9CZM - chains A and D of the 8 polymer chains in the assembly; structure by electron microscopy, 2.57 A resolution.

Chain A (and D):
Name: Isoform 5 of Calcium-activated potassium channel subunit alpha-1
Source organism: Homo sapiens
Notes: chain D of this document is another copy of the same molecule, construct and numbering; everything in this record applies to it too
UniProt: Q12791 (KCMA1_HUMAN), isoform Q12791-5; residues 1-1056 here correspond to UniProt positions 66-1121 (UniProt number = residue number + 65)
Amino-acid sequence (1056 residues; numbered 1 to 1056; the number before each row is that of its first residue):
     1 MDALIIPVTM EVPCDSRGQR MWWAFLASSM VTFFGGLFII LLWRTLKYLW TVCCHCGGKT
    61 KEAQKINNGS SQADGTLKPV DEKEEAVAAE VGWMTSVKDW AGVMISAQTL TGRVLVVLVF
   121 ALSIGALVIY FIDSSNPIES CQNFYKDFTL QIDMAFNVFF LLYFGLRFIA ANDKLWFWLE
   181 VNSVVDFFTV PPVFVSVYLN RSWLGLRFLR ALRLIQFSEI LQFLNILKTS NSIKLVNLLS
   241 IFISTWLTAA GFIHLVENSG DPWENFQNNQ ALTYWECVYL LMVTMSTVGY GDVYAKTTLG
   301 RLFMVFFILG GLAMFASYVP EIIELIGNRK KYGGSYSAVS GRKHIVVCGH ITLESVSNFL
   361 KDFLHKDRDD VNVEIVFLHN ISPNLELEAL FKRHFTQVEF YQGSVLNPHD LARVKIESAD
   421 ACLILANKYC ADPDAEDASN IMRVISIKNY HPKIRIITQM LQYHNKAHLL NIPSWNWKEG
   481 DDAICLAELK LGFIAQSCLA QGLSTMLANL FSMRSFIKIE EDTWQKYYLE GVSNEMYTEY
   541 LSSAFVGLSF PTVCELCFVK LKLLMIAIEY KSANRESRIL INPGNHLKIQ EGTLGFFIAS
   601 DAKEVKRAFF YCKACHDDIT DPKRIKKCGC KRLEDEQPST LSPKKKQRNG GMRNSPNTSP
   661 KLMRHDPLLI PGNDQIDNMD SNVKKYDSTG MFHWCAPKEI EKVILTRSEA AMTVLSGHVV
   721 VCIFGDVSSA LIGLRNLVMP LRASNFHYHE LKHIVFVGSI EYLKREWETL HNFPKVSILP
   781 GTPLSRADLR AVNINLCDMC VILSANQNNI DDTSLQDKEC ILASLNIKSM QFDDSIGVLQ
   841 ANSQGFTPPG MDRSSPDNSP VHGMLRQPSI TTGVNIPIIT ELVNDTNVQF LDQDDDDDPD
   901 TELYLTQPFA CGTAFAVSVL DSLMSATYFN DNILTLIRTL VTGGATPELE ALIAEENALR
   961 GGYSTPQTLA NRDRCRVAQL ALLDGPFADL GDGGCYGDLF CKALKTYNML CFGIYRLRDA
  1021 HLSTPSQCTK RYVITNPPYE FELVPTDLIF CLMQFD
Unresolved in the structure: 1-15, 55-90, 570-576, 616-680, 834-871, 1005-1009
Ion coordination: K+ site 1: Thr287, Val288 (shared with 2 residues of chain B; 2 residues of chain C; Thr287(D), Val288(D) of chain D); K+ site 2: Thr287 (shared with 1 residue of chain B; 1 residue of chain C; Thr287(D) of chain D); K+ site 3: Val288, Gly289 (shared with 2 residues of chain B; 2 residues of chain C; Val288(D), Gly289(D) of chain D); K+ site 4: Gly289, Tyr290 (shared with 1 residue of chain B; 2 residues of chain C; Tyr290(D) of chain D); Ca2+ site 1: Asp367, Arg514, Ser533, Glu535, Ser600; Mg2+: Glu374, Glu399; Ca2+ site 2: Gln889, Asp892, Asp895, Asp897

How chain A and chain D interact:
Residue-residue contacts (38):
  Trp246(A) - Val305(D)  hydrophobic
  Tyr279(A) - Arg301(D)
  Met282(A) - Ile308(D)  hydrophobic
  Ser286(A) - Thr287(D)
  Ser286(A) - Ile308(D)
  Ser286(A) - Leu312(D)
  Thr287(A) - Thr287(D)
  Val288(A) - Thr284(D)
  Val288(A) - Thr287(D)
  Val288(A) - Val288(D)
  Val288(A) - Gly289(D)
  Gly289(A) - Gly289(D)
  Tyr290(A) - Leu280(D)
  Tyr290(A) - Thr284(D)  hydrogen bond
  Tyr290(A) - Gly289(D)
  Tyr290(A) - Tyr290(D)
  Tyr290(A) - Gly291(D)
  Asp292(A) - Tyr294(D)
  Phe315(A) - Leu312(D)  hydrophobic
  Val319(A) - Leu309(D)
  Ile323(A) - Leu309(D)
  Ile323(A) - Ala313(D)  hydrophobic
  Leu385(A) - Ser230(D)
  Leu385(A) - Lys234(D)
  Glu386(A) - Ser230(D)
  Ala389(A) - Gln222(D)
  Lys392(A) - Gln222(D)
  Lys392(A) - Phe223(D)
  Glu399(A) - Asn172(D)
  Arg786(A) - Asn471(D)
  Arg786(A) - Ala954(D)
  Arg786(A) - Glu955(D)  salt bridge
  Arg790(A) - Glu955(D)  salt bridge
  Lys818(A) - Ala438(D)
  Leu822(A) - His468(D)
  Asn826(A) - Asn471(D)
  Phe890(A) - Met442(D)  hydrophobic
  Asp897(A) - Asn449(D)  hydrogen bond
Also at the interface, not in a pair above, chain A (38 interface residues in all): Phe242, Glu276, Arg342, Arg393, Thr396, Leu784, Ile821, Leu825, Ser829, Gln831, Asp892, Gln893, Asp898, Pro899
Also at the interface, not in a pair above, chain D (41 interface residues in all): Asp99, Gly102, Gln108, Glu219, Ile233, Asn237, Val293, Ala295, Met304, Pro408, His409, Ser439, Ile441, Ile445, Pro473

Summary:
38 residues of chain A and 41 residues of chain D are in contact; the contacts include 2 hydrogen bonds and 2
salt bridges. Among the polar pairs are Arg786(A)-Glu955(D), Arg790(A)-Glu955(D) and Tyr290(A)-Thr284(D).
Thr287(A) and Val288(A) coordinate K+ site 1.
Chain A and chain D are both Isoform 5 of Calcium-activated potassium channel subunit alpha-1 (Homo sapiens);
the structure, Ca2+ bound open-inactivated hSlo1 + beta2N-beta4 channel in nanodisc, was determined by
electron microscopy, deposited together with 9CZH, 9CZJ, 9CZK, 9CZO, 9CZQ, 9D18 and 9D19.
